Entry 5NPS (X-ray diffraction, 1.68 A resolution); this record covers chains A and D.

Chain A:
Protein: UDP-N-acetylglucosamine--peptide N-acetylglucosaminyltransferase 110 kDa subunit
Organism: Homo sapiens
Notes: EC 2.4.1.255
UniProt: O15294 (OGT1_HUMAN); residues 314-1031 here correspond to UniProt positions 324-1041 (UniProt number = residue number + 10)
Chain sequence (718 residues; row label = number of the first residue in the row):
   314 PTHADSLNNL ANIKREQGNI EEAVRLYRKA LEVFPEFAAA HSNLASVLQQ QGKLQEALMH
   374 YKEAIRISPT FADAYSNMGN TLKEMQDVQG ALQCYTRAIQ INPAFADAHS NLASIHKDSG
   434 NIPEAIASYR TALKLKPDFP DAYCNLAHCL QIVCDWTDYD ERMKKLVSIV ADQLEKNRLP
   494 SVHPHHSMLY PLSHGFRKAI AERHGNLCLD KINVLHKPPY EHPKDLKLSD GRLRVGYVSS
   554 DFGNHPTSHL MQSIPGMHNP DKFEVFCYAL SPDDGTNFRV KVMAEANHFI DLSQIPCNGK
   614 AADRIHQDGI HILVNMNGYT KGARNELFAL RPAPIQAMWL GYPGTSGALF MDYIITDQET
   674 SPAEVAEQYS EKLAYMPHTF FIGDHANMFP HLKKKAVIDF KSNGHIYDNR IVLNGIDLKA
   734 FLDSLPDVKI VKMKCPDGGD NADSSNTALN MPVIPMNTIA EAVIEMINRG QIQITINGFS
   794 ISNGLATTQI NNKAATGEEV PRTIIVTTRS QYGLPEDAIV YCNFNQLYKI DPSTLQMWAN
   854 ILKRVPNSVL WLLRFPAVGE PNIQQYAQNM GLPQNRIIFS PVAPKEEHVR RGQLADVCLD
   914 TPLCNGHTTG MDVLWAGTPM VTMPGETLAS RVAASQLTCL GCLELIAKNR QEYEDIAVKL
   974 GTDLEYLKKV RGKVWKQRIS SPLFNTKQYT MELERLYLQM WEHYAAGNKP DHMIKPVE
Not modelled in the structure: 714-718, 747-761, 887, 1028-1031
Curated features (UniProtKB/Swiss-Prot):
  - region: K981 to K1000 (Required for phosphatidylinositol 3,4,5-triphosphate binding)
  - motif: D454 to Y456 (DFP motif), K477 to P493 (Nuclear localization signal)
  - active site: H498 (Proton acceptor)
  - binding site (UDP): Q839, K842, A896 to K898, H901 to R904, H920 to T922, D925
  - modified residue: T444 (Phosphothreonine), Y979 (Phosphotyrosine)
  - glycosylation: S389 (O-linked (GlcNAc) serine)
Residues lining bound ligands: 94T ([[(2R,3S,4R,5R)-5-[2,4-bis(oxidanylidene)pyrimidin-1-yl]-3,4-bis(oxidanyl)oxolan-2-yl]methoxy-oxidanyl-phosphoryl] propyl hydrogen phosphate): P559, H562, G654, F837, N838, Q839, K842, L866, F868, V895, A896, P897, K898, H901, R904, G919, H920, T921, T922, D925

Chain D:
Protein: 5,6-dihydro-benzo[h]cinnolin-3-ylamine
Chain sequence (9 residues; each row starts with the number of its first residue):
     1 XVTPVSTAX
Modified positions: ACE (acetyl group) at position 1; NH2 (amino group) at position 9
Glycans and other covalent adducts: compound 94T linked to S6
Residues lining bound ligands: 94T ([[(2R,3S,4R,5R)-5-[2,4-bis(oxidanylidene)pyrimidin-1-yl]-3,4-bis(oxidanyl)oxolan-2-yl]methoxy-oxidanyl-phosphoryl] propyl hydrogen phosphate): T3, P4, V5

Chain A / chain D interface:
Pairs across the interface - 20 pairs, chain A then chain D:
  H496(A) - A8(D)
  H496(A) - NH2_9(D)  hydrogen bond (side chain-backbone)
  H498(A) - S6(D)
  H498(A) - A8(D)
  H499(A) - A8(D)
  N557(A) - P4(D)
  H558(A) - V5(D)  hydrogen bond (side chain-backbone)
  H558(A) - S6(D)
  P559(A) - P4(D)
  P559(A) - S6(D)
  Y632(A) - A8(D)
  Y632(A) - NH2_9(D)  hydrogen bond (backbone-backbone)
  T633(A) - T7(D)
  T633(A) - NH2_9(D)
  K634(A) - T7(D)  hydrogen bond (backbone-backbone)
  K634(A) - A8(D)
  K634(A) - NH2_9(D)
  Q839(A) - V5(D)
  F868(A) - V5(D)  hydrophobic
  V895(A) - T3(D)
Interface residues without a listed pair, chain A (13 interface residues in all): A896

Summary:
13 residues of chain A and 7 residues of chain D are in contact, with 4 hydrogen bonds. Among the polar pairs
are H496(A)-NH2_9(D), H558(A)-V5(D) and Y632(A)-NH2_9(D). Bound to chain A: compound 94T. Compound 94T is
covalently linked to S6(D).
Here chain A is UDP-N-acetylglucosamine--peptide N-acetylglucosaminyltransferase 110 kDa subunit (Homo
sapiens) and chain D is 5,6-dihydro-benzo[h]cinnolin-3-ylamine. Entry 5NPS (The human O-GlcNAc transferase in
complex with a bisubstrate inhibitor) was determined by X-ray diffraction (same publication as 5NPR).
